PDB entry 6OGM | X-ray diffraction, 1.86 A resolution | chains D and F of the 6 polymer chains in the assembly

# Chain D
Molecule: 4-oxalocrotonate tautomerase
Organism: Burkholderia lata (strain ATCC 17760 / DSM 23089 / LMG 22485 / NCIMB 9086 / R18194 / 383)
Notes: fragment: Subunit alpha
UniProt: Q392K7 (Q392K7_BURL3); residues 1-65 here correspond to UniProt positions 2-66 (UniProt number = residue number + 1)
Sequence (65 residues; row label = number of the first residue in the row):
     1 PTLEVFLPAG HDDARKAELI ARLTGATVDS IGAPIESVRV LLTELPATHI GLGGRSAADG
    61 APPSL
Unresolved in the structure: 62-65
From the paper describing this entry:
  - catalytic residues: Pro-1
  - mutagenesis - P1A, R39A: decreased catalytic activity

# Chain F
Molecule: 4-oxalocrotonate tautomerase
Organism: Burkholderia lata (strain ATCC 17760 / DSM 23089 / LMG 22485 / NCIMB 9086 / R18194 / 383)
Notes: fragment: Subunit beta
UniProt: Q392K7 (Q392K7_BURL3); residues 66-127 here correspond to UniProt positions 67-128 (UniProt number = residue number + 1)
Sequence (64 residues; numbered 64 to 127; the number before each row is that of its first residue):
    64 XMPVIVAILI AGRTDEQKRA LIAALSETSA SVLDAPLQAT RVMIKDIPNT DFGIGGQTAR
   124 ALGR
Unresolved in the structure: 127
Differences from the reference sequence: modified residue (64); initiating methionine (65)
Modified positions: FMT (formic acid) at position 64
From the paper describing this entry:
  - mutagenesis - R76A (746-fold), R127A (98-fold): decreased catalytic activity
  - mutagenesis - R104A: unchanged catalytic activity

# Chain D / chain F interface
Residue-residue contacts (46; chain D residue first):
  Pro-1(D) / Ile-71(F)
  Pro-1(D) / Leu-72(F)  hydrophobic
  Thr-2(D) / Val-69(F)
  Thr-2(D) / Ala-70(F)
  Thr-2(D) / Ile-71(F)  hydrogen bond (backbone-backbone)
  Leu-3(D) / Val-69(F)
  Glu-4(D) / Val-67(F)
  Glu-4(D) / Ile-68(F)
  Glu-4(D) / Val-69(F)  hydrogen bond (backbone-backbone)
  Val-5(D) / Val-67(F)
  Val-5(D) / Ile-68(F)  hydrophobic
  Phe-6(D) / Met-65(F)
  Phe-6(D) / Pro-66(F)
  Phe-6(D) / Val-67(F)  hydrogen bond (backbone-backbone)
  Leu-7(D) / Met-65(F)
  Leu-7(D) / Pro-66(F)  hydrophobic
  Leu-7(D) / Leu-96(F)  hydrophobic
  Pro-8(D) / Met-65(F)
  His-11(D) / Leu-96(F)
  Arg-15(D) / Val-95(F)  hydrogen bond (side chain-backbone)
  Arg-15(D) / Leu-96(F)
  Arg-15(D) / Asp-97(F)  salt bridge
  Glu-18(D) / Val-95(F)
  Leu-19(D) / Ser-92(F)
  Leu-19(D) / Val-95(F)
  Arg-22(D) / Thr-91(F)
  Arg-22(D) / Ser-94(F)
  Arg-22(D) / Val-95(F)
  Leu-23(D) / Leu-88(F)
  Leu-23(D) / Thr-91(F)
  Leu-23(D) / Ser-92(F)
  Ala-26(D) / Ala-87(F)  hydrophobic
  Ala-26(D) / Leu-88(F)  hydrophobic
  Ala-26(D) / Thr-91(F)
  Thr-27(D) / Leu-84(F)
  Thr-27(D) / Leu-88(F)
  Ser-30(D) / Gln-80(F)
  Ser-30(D) / Ala-83(F)  hydrogen bond (side chain-backbone)
  Ser-30(D) / Leu-84(F)
  Ser-30(D) / Ala-87(F)
  Ile-31(D) / Leu-72(F)  hydrophobic
  Ile-31(D) / Arg-76(F)
  Ile-31(D) / Gln-80(F)
  Ile-31(D) / Leu-84(F)  hydrophobic
  Leu-45(D) / Met-65(F)  hydrophobic
  Leu-52(D) / FMT_64(F)
Other interface residues (no listed pair), chain D (21 interface residues in all): Ile-50

# Summary
The chain D/chain F interface involves 21 residues from each chain; the contacts include 5 hydrogen bonds and
1 salt bridge. Polar contacts include Arg-15(D)/Asp-97(F), Arg-15(D)/Val-95(F) and Ser-30(D)/Ala-83(F). The
paper reports the catalytic residue Pro-1(D); P1A and R39A of chain D reduce catalytic activity; 5
substitutions were tested in all.
Here chain D is 4-oxalocrotonate tautomerase and chain F is 4-oxalocrotonate tautomerase, both from
Burkholderia lata (strain ATCC 17760 / DSM 23089 / LMG 22485 / NCIMB 9086 / R18194 / 383). Entry 6OGM (Crystal
structure of apo unFused 4-OT) was determined by X-ray diffraction.
